Entry 1X6X (X-ray diffraction, 0.96 A resolution); this record covers chain X.

== Chain X ==
Molecule: Fimbrial protein
Organism: Pseudomonas aeruginosa
UniProt: P02973 (FMPA_PSEAE); residues 29-144 here correspond to UniProt positions 35-150 (UniProt number = residue number + 6)
Sequence (123 residues; row label = number of the first residue in the row):
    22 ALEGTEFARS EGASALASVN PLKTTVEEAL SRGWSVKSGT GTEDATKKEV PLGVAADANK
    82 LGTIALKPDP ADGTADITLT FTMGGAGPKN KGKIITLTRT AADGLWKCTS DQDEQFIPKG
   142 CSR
Disordered / not traced: 22-24
Differences from the reference sequence: cloning artifact (22-28)
Cystine bridges: C129-C142

== Summary ==
Chain X is Fimbrial protein (Pseudomonas aeruginosa); the structure, Structure 2: cryocolled crystal structure
of the truncated pak pilin from Pseudomonas aeruginosa at 0.95A resolution, was determined by X-ray
diffraction (same publication as 1X6Y, 1X6P, 1X6Q, 1X6R and 1X6Z).
